Entry 6VOG (electron microscopy, 4.35 A resolution (low resolution: residue-level contacts below are approximate; hydrogen-bond / salt-bridge calls are withheld)); this record covers chains B and g of the 9 polymer chains in the assembly.

[Chain B]
Name: ATP synthase subunit alpha, chloroplastic
Source organism: Spinacia oleracea
Notes: EC 7.1.2.2
Reference sequence: P06450 (ATPA_SPIOL); numbering as in UniProt (aligned over 1-507)
Amino-acid sequence (507 residues; row label = number of the first residue in the row):
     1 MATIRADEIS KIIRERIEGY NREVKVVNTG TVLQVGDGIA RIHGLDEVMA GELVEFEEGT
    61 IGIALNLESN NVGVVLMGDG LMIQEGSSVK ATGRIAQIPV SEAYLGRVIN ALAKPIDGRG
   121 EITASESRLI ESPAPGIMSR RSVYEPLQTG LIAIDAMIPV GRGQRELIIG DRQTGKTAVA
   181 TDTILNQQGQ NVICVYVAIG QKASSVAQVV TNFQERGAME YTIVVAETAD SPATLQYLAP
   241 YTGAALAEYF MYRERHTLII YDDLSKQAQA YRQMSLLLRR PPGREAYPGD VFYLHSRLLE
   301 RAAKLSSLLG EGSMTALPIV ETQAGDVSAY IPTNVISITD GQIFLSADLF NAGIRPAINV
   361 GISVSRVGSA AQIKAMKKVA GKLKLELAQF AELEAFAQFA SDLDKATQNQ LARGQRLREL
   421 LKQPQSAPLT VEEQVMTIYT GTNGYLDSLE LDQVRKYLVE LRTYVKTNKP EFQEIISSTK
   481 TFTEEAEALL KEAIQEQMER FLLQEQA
Unresolved in the structure: 1-3, 505-507
Ligand contacts: ATP (adenosine-5'-triphosphate): Asp171, Gln173, Thr174, Gly175, Lys176, Thr177, Ala178, Phe350, Arg355, Pro356, Gln423, Pro424, Gln425
Swiss-Prot annotation at these positions:
  - binding site (ATP): Gly170 to Thr177
  - site: Ser363 (Required for activity)

[Chain g]
Name: ATP synthase gamma chain, chloroplastic
Source organism: Spinacia oleracea
Reference sequence: P05435 (ATPG_SPIOL); residue numbers follow UniProt; this construct covers 1-364
Amino-acid sequence (364 residues; numbered 1 to 364; the number before each row is that of its first residue):
     1 MACSLSFSSS VSTFHLPTTT QSTQAPPNNA TTLPTTNPIQ CANLRELRDR IGSVKNTQKI
    61 TEAMKLVAAA KVRRAQEAVV NGRPFSETLV EVLYNMNEQL QTEDVDVPLT KIRTVKKVAL
   121 MVVTGDRGLC GGFNNMLLKK AESRIAELKK LGVDYTIISI GKKGNTYFIR RPEIPVDRYF
   181 DGTNLPTAKE AQAIADDVFS LFVSEEVDKV EMLYTKFVSL VKSDPVIHTL LPLSPKGEIC
   241 DINGKCVDAA EDELFRLTTK EGKLTVERDM IKTETPAFSP ILEFEQDPAQ ILDALLPLYL
   301 NSQILRALQE SLASELAARM TAMSNATDNA NELKKTLSIN YNRARQAKIT GEILEIVAGA
   361 NACV
Unresolved in the structure: 1-42, 364
Disulfide bonds: Cys240-Cys246
Swiss-Prot annotation at these positions:
  - active site: Cys130

[How chain B and chain g interact]
Pairs across the interface (20):
  Pro282(B) - Val357(g)
  Arg284(B) - Arg345(g)
  Arg284(B) - Ile349(g)
  Arg284(B) - Ile353(g)
  Glu285(B) - Ile349(g)
  Glu285(B) - Ile353(g)
  Ala286(B) - Ile356(g)
  Gln323(B) - Arg45(g)
  Ala324(B) - Arg45(g)
  Gly325(B) - Arg45(g)
  Asp326(B) - Arg45(g)
  Ala395(B) - Lys59(g)
  Ala395(B) - Ile60(g)
  Ala395(B) - Ala63(g)
  Phe396(B) - Ala63(g)
  Phe396(B) - Leu66(g)
  Phe399(B) - Val67(g)
  Asp402(B) - Val67(g)
  Asp402(B) - Lys71(g)
  Asp402(B) - Arg74(g)
Interface residues without a listed pair, chain B (14 interface residues in all): Gly283, Ser328
Interface residues without a listed pair, chain g (17 interface residues in all): Met64, Ala70, Glu352, Ala360

[Overview]
Chain B and chain g form an interface of 14 and 17 residues respectively. Chain B binds ATP. UniProt lists 8
ATP-binding residues on chain B; active-site residue Cys130(g) on chain g.
Here chain B is ATP synthase subunit alpha, chloroplastic and chain g is ATP synthase gamma chain,
chloroplastic, both from Spinacia oleracea. Entry 6VOG (Chloroplast ATP synthase (O2, CF1)) was determined by
electron microscopy (same publication as 6VM1, 6VM4, 6VMB, 6VMD, 6VMG, 6VOF and 8 further entries).
